Entry 9S37 (electron microscopy, 3.94 A resolution); this record covers chains D and A of the 3 polymer chains in the assembly.

Chain D:
Protein: Leucine-rich repeat-containing G-protein coupled receptor 4
Organism: Homo sapiens
UniProt: Q9BXB1 (LGR4_HUMAN); residues 32-823 here = UniProt positions 32-823
Sequence (792 residues; each row starts with the number of its first residue):
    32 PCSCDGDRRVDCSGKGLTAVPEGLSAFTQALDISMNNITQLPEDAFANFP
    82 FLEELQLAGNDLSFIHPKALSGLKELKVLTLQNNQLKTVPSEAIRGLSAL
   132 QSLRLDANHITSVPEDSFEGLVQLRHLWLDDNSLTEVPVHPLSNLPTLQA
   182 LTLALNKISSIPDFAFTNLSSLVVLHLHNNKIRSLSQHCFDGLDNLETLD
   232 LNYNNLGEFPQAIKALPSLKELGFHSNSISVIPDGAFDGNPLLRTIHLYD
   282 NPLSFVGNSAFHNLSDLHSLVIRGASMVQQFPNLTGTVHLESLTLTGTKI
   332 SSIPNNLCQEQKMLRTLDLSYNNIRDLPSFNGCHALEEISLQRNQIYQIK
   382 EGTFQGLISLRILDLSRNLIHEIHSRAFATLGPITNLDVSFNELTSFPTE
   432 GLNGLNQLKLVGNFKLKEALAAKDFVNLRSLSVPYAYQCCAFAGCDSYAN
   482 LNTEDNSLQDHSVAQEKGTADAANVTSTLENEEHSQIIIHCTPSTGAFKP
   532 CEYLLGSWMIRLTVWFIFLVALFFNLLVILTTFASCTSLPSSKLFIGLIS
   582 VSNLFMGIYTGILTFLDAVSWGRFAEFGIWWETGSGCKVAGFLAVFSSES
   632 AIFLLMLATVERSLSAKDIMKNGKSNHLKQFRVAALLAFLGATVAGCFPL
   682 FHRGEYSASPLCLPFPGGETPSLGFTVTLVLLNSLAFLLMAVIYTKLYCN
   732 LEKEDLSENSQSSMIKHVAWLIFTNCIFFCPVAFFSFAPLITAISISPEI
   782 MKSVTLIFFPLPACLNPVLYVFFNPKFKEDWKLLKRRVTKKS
Disordered / not traced: 476-518, 651-656
Construct notes: conflict Ala78 (Lys in Q9BXB1), Ala474 (Trp in Q9BXB1), Gly698 (Thr in Q9BXB1)
Disulfide bonds: Cys33-Cys43, Cys339-Cys364, Cys470-Cys522, Cys618-Cys693
Curated features (UniProtKB/Swiss-Prot):
  - glycosylation (N-linked (GlcNAc...) asparagine): Asn68, Asn199, Asn294, Asn314, Asn505
  - natural variant: Ile96 (I96V: In DPSL; uncertain significance), Gly363 (G363C: In DPSL; uncertain significance)

Chain A:
Protein: NB52
Organism: Camelus bactrianus
Sequence (94 residues; numbered 435 to 528; the number before each row is that of its first residue):
   435 YSPYCMGWFRQAPGKAREGVATVDLDGSTIYADSVKGRFTISQDNAKNTL
   485 YLQMNSLKPEDTAMYYCASRTRAGVTCGLNWAIFSYWGQGTQVT

How chain D and chain A interact:
Contacting residue pairs (16; chain D residue first):
  Ser94(D) - Ala450(A)
  Ser94(D) - Trp515(A)
  Phe95(D) - Arg451(A)
  Phe95(D) - Trp515(A)  hydrophobic
  Phe95(D) - Trp521(A)  hydrophobic
  Ile96(D) - Trp515(A)
  Pro98(D) - Phe518(A)
  Pro98(D) - Ser519(A)
  Thr119(D) - Asn514(A)
  Thr119(D) - Trp515(A)
  Ser122(D) - Ala516(A)  hydrogen bond (side chain-backbone)
  Ser122(D) - Ile517(A)
  Glu123(D) - Ala516(A)
  Arg126(D) - Arg506(A)
  Asp147(D) - Arg504(A)  salt bridge
  Asp147(D) - Ile517(A)
Also at the interface, not in a pair above, chain D (15 interface residues in all): Val120, Pro121, Ser143, Pro145, Glu146, Glu150
Also at the interface, not in a pair above, chain A (13 interface residues in all): Gly508, Val509

Summary:
15 residues of chain D face 13 of chain A across their interface; the contacts include 1 hydrogen bond and 1
salt bridge. Polar contacts include Asp147(D)-Arg504(A) and Ser122(D)-Ala516(A).
Chain D is Leucine-rich repeat-containing G-protein coupled receptor 4 (Homo sapiens) and chain A is NB52
(Camelus bactrianus); the structure, Structure of LGR4 with NB21, was determined by electron microscopy
together with 8XT9 and 8XUM from the same study.
